8HHC - chains F and G of the 7 polymer chains in the assembly; structure by electron microscopy, 3.30 A resolution.

== Chain F ==
Name: ATP synthase subunit beta
Organism: Bacillus sp. PS3
Notes: EC 7.1.2.2
UniProtKB: A0A0M4U1P9 (A0A0M4U1P9_BACP3); residues 1-473 here = UniProt positions 1-473
Chain sequence (484 residues; row label = number of the first residue in the row; numbers below 1 keep their minus sign (Met-10 is residue -10)):
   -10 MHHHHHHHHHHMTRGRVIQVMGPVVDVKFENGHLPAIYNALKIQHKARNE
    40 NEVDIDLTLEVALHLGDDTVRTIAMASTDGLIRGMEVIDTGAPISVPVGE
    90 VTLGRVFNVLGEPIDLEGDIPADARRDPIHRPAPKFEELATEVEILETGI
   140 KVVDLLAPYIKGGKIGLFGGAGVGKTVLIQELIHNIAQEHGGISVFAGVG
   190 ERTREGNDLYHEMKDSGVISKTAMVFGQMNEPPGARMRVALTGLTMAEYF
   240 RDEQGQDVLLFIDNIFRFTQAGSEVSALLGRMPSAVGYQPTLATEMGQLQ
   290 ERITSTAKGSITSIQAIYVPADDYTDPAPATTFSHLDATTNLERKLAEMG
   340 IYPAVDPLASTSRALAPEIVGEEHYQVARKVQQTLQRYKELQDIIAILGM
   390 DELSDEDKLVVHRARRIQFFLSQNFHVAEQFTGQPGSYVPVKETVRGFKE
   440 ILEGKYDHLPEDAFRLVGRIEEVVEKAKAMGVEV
Disordered / not traced: -10 to 0, 472-473
Construct notes: initiating methionine (-10); expression tag (-9 to 0)
Metal / ion sites: Mg2+: Thr165, Glu190, Glu194 (together with ATP)
Ligand contacts:
  - ATP (adenosine-5'-triphosphate), molecule 1: Gly159, Ala160, Gly161, Val162, Gly163, Lys164, Thr165, Val166, Glu190, Arg191, Glu194, Asn253, Tyr307, Tyr341, Phe414, Ala417, Phe420
  - ATP, molecule 2: Leu354, Tyr364, Arg368

== Chain G ==
Name: ATP synthase gamma chain
Organism: Bacillus sp. PS3
UniProtKB: A0A0M4TPJ7 (A0A0M4TPJ7_BACP3); numbering as in UniProt (aligned over 2-285)
Chain sequence (284 residues; numbered 2 to 285; the number before each row is that of its first residue):
     2 ASLRDIKTRINATKKTSQITKAMEMVSTSKLNRAEQNAKSFVPYMEKIQE
    52 VVANVALGAGGASHPMLVSRPVKKTGYLVITSDRGLAGAYNSNVLRLVYQ
   102 TIQKRHASPDEYAIIVIGRVGLSFFRKRNMPVILDITRLPDQPSFADIKE
   152 IARKTVGLFADGTFDELYMYYNHYVSAIQQEVTERKLLPLTDLAENKQRT
   202 VYEFEPSQEEILDVLLPQYAESLIYGALLDAKASEHAARMTAMKNATDNA
   252 NELIRTLTLSYNRARQAAITQEITEIVAGANALQ
Disordered / not traced: 285

== Chain F / chain G interface ==
Pairs across the interface (10; chain F residue first):
  Met271(F) - Ala283(G)  hydrophobic
  Ala385(F) - Asn250(G)  hydrogen bond (backbone-side chain)
  Ile386(F) - Ala247(G)
  Ile386(F) - Asn250(G)
  Ile386(F) - Ala251(G)  hydrophobic
  Asp390(F) - Gly89(G)
  Asp390(F) - Ala90(G)  hydrogen bond (side chain-backbone)
  Glu391(F) - Leu87(G)
  Glu391(F) - Gly89(G)
  Asp394(F) - Arg129(G)  salt bridge
Also at the interface, not in a pair above, chain F (8 interface residues in all): Pro272, Ala274
Also at the interface, not in a pair above, chain G (13 interface residues in all): Ala88, Lys128, Gln272, Glu276, Ala279

== Overview ==
Chain F and chain G form an interface of 8 and 13 residues respectively, with 2 hydrogen bonds and 1 salt
bridge. Polar contacts include Asp394(F)-Arg129(G), Ala385(F)-Asn250(G) and Asp390(F)-Ala90(G). Bound to chain
F: ATP. The Mg2+ site is built by Thr165(F), Glu190(F) and Glu194(F).
Here chain F is ATP synthase subunit beta and chain G is ATP synthase gamma chain, both from Bacillus sp. PS3.
Entry 8HHC (F1 domain of FoF1-ATPase from Bacillus PS3,post-hyd',lowATP) was determined by electron microscopy
together with 8HH1, 8HH2, 8HH3, 8HH4, 8HH5, 8HH6 and 5 further entries from the same study.
